PDB entry 8AD1 | electron microscopy, 4.10 A resolution (low resolution: residue-level contacts below are approximate; hydrogen-bond / salt-bridge calls are withheld) | chains T and C of the 9 polymer chains in the assembly

[Chain T]
Molecule: Template DNA
Sequence (266 nucleotides; each row starts with the number of its first residue):
     1 GCCGTGACTAAAXXCAAAAAAGCCTTCTCGCTAATGAGCAGCATTGCCGT
    51 TCATCCTGAACCCGCCGGGCACCCGACGCATGGTTTAAAGACGGGCCGTT
   101 CGTCTATGGGCTTATGATGTACTTAAAGTTCATTAATGTAAAGTACCAAT
   151 AGTACATTTTATGGGTATAAAAAGCTCACTACATCATAAGTTAGTGAACT
   201 TTAAGGAAATTTATTTTTGGTACCGAGCTCGAATTCACTGGCCGTCGTTT
   251 TACAACGTCGTGACTG
Disordered / not traced: 37-266
Modified residues: IGU (2'-deoxyisoguanine-5'-monophosphate) at position 13; IGU (2'-deoxyisoguanine-5'-monophosphate) at position 14

[Chain C]
Protein: DNA-directed RNA polymerase subunit beta
Source organism: Escherichia coli K-12
Notes: EC 2.7.7.6
Reference sequence: P0A8V2 (RPOB_ECOLI); numbering as in UniProt (aligned over 1-1342)
Amino-acid sequence (1342 residues; row label = number of the first residue in the row):
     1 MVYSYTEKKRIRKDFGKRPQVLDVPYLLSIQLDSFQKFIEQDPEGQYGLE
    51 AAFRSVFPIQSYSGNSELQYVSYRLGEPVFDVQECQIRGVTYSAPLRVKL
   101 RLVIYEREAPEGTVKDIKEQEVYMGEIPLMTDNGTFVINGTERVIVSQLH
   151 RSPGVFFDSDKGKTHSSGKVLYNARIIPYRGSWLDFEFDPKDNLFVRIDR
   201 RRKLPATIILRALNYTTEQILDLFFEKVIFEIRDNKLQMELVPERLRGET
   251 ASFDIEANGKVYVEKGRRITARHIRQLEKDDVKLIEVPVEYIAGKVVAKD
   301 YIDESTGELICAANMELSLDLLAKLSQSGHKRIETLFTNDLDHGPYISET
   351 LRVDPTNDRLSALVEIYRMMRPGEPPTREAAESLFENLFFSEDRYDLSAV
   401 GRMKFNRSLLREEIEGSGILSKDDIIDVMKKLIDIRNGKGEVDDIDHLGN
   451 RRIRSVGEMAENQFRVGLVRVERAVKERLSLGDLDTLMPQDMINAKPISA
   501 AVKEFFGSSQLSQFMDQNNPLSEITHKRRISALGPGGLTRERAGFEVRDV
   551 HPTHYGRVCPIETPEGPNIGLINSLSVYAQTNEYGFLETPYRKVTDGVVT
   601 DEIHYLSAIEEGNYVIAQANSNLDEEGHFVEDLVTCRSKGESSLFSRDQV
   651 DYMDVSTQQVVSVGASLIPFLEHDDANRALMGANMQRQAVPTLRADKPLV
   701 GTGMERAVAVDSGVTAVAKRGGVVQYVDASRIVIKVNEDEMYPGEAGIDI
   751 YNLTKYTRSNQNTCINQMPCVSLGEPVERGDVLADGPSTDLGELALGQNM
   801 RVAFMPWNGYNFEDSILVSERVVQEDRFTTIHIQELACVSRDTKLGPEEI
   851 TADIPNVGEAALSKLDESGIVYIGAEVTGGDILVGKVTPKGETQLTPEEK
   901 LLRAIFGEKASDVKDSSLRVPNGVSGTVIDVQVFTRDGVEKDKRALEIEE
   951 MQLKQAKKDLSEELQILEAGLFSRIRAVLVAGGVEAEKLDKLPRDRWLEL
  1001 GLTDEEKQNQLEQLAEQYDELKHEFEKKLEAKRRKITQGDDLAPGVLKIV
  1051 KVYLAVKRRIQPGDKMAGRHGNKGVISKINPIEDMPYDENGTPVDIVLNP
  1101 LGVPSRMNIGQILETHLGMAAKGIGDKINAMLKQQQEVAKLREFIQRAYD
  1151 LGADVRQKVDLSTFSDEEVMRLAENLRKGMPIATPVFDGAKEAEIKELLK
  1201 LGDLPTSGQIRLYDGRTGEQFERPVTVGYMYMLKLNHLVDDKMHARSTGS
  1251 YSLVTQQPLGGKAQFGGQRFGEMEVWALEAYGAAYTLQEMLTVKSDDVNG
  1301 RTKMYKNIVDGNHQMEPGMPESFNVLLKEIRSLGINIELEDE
Disordered / not traced: 1, 891-912
UniProt features mapped onto this chain:
  - modified residue (N6-acetyllysine): Lys1022, Lys1200
  - mutagenesis: Ile561 (I561S: Resistant to antibiotics salinamide A and B), Ile569 (I569S: Resistant to antibiotics salinamide A and B), Ala665 (A665E: Resistant to antibiotics salinamide A and B), Asp675 (D675A/G: Resistant to antibiotics salinamide A and B), Asn677 (N677H/K: Resistant to antibiotics salinamide A and B), Leu680 (L680M: Resistant to antibiotics salinamide A and B), Glu813 (E813K: Disrupts the enzyme's active center)

[Chain T / chain C interface]
Pairs across the interface - 12 pairs, chain T then chain C:
  DG6(T) with Lys191(C)
  DC8(T) with Arg202(C)
  IGU_13(T) with Glu541(C)
  DA16(T) with Arg1269(C); Gly1271(C); Glu1272(C)
  DA17(T) with Arg1269(C)
  DA18(T) with His1244(C); Gly1261(C); Lys1262(C)
  DG22(T) with Asn139(C); Ser508(C)
Other interface residues (no listed pair), chain T (10 interface residues in all): DA20, DA21, DC23
Other interface residues (no listed pair), chain C (16 interface residues in all): Lys503, Phe514, Arg758, Asn762, Gln1268

[Summary]
10 residues of chain T and 16 residues of chain C are in contact. UniProt lists 7 mutagenesis sites on chain
C.
Here chain T is Template DNA and chain C is DNA-directed RNA polymerase subunit beta (Escherichia coli K-12).
Entry 8AD1 (RNA polymerase at U-rich pause bound to RNA putL triple mutant - pause prone, closed clamp ...)
was determined by electron microscopy (same publication as 8ABY, 8ABZ, 8AC0, 8AC1, 8AC2 and 8ACP).
